Entry 7BO8 (X-ray diffraction, 1.84 A resolution); this record covers chains A and B of the 6 polymer chains in the assembly.

== Chain A (and B) ==
Name: CC-Type2-(VaYd)4-Y3F-W19(BrPhe)-Y24F
Notes: chain B of this document is another copy of the same molecule, construct and numbering; everything in this record applies to it too
Amino-acid sequence (32 residues; numbered 0 to 31; the number before each row is that of its first residue; numbering starts at 0):
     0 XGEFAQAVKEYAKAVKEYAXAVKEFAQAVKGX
Disordered / not traced: 31 (chain B: fully traced)
Modified residues: ACE (acetyl group) at position 0; 4BF (4-bromo-L-phenylalanine) at position 19; NH2 (amino group) at position 31

== Chain A / chain B interface ==
Contacting residue pairs - 19 pairs, chain A then chain B:
  F3(A) - F24(B)  hydrophobic
  A6(A) - F24(B)
  A6(A) - A27(B)  hydrophobic
  V7(A) - F24(B)  hydrophobic
  Y10(A) - F24(B)  hydrophobic
  A13(A) - Y17(B)
  A13(A) - A20(B)  hydrophobic
  V14(A) - Y17(B)
  Y17(A) - Y10(B)  hydrogen bond
  Y17(A) - A13(B)
  Y17(A) - V14(B)
  Y17(A) - Y17(B)  hydrophobic
  A20(A) - A13(B)  hydrophobic
  V21(A) - Y10(B)
  F24(A) - A6(B)
  F24(A) - V7(B)  hydrophobic
  F24(A) - Y10(B)  hydrophobic
  A27(A) - F3(B)
  A27(A) - A6(B)  hydrophobic
Interface residues without a listed pair, chain A (12 interface residues in all): V28
Interface residues without a listed pair, chain B (12 interface residues in all): V21, V28

== In short ==
Chain A and chain B each contribute 12 residues to their interface; the contacts include 1 hydrogen bond. Its
one hydrogen-bonded contact is Y17(A)-Y10(B).
Chain A and chain B are both CC-Type2-(VaYd)4-Y3F-W19(BrPhe)-Y24F; the structure, A hexameric de novo
coiled-coil assembly: CC-Type2-(VaYd)4-Y3F-W19(BrPhe)-Y24F, was determined by X-ray diffraction (same
publication as 7BO9 and 7BOA).
